Entry 7NVG (electron microscopy, 3.70 A resolution); this record covers chains A4 and B4 of the 147 polymer chains in the assembly.

[Chain A4 (and B4)]
Molecule: Basal-body rod modification protein FlgD
Organism: Salmonella enterica subsp. enterica serovar Typhimurium
Notes: chain B4 of this document is another copy of the same molecule, construct and numbering; everything in this record applies to it too
Reference sequence: A0A0F7J820 (A0A0F7J820_SALTM); residues 1-232 here = UniProt positions 1-232
Sequence (232 residues; row label = number of the first residue in the row):
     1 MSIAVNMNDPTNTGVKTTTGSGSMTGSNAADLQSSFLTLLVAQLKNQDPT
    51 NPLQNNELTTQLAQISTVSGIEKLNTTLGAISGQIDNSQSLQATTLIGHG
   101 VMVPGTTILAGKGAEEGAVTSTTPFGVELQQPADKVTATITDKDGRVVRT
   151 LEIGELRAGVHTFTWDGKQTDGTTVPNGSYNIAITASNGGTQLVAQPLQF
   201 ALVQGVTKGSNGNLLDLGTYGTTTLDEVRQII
Disordered / not traced: 1-31 (chain B4: 1-28)

[Chain A4 / chain B4 interface]
Contacting residue pairs (63; chain A4 residue first):
  Gln54(A4) with Asn51(B4)
  Asn55(A4) with Gln43(B4), hydrogen bond (backbone-side chain); Asn46(B4)
  Asn56(A4) with Gln43(B4); Leu53(B4)
  Glu57(A4) with Gln43(B4)
  Leu58(A4) with Gln43(B4)
  Thr59(A4) with Leu39(B4); Gln43(B4); Gln61(B4)
  Thr60(A4) with Glu57(B4); Gln61(B4)
  Leu62(A4) with Leu39(B4), hydrophobic
  Ala63(A4) with Phe36(B4), hydrophobic; Gln64(B4); Val68(B4)
  Ser66(A4) with Phe36(B4)
  Thr67(A4) with Gln64(B4), hydrogen bond; Val68(B4)
  Gly70(A4) with Ile71(B4); Asn75(B4)
  Lys73(A4) with Glu72(B4), salt bridge; Asn75(B4)
  Leu74(A4) with Ile71(B4), hydrophobic; Asn75(B4), hydrogen bond (backbone-side chain); Leu78(B4), hydrophobic
  Thr77(A4) with Leu78(B4)
  Leu78(A4) with Leu78(B4), hydrophobic
  Ile81(A4) with Leu78(B4), hydrophobic; Ser82(B4); Ile85(B4), hydrophobic
  Gln84(A4) with Ser82(B4); Ile85(B4); Asp86(B4); Gln89(B4)
  Asn87(A4) with Gln89(B4), hydrogen bond (backbone-side chain); Leu225(B4); Asp226(B4), hydrogen bond (side chain-backbone); Arg229(B4)
  Ser88(A4) with Gln89(B4)
  Leu91(A4) with Leu225(B4), hydrophobic
  Gln92(A4) with Gln92(B4), hydrogen bond
  Thr94(A4) with His99(B4)
  Ile97(A4) with Ile231(B4), hydrophobic; Ile232(B4)
  Gln204(A4) with Ile231(B4); Ile232(B4)
  Gly205(A4) with Ile231(B4)
  Val206(A4) with Arg229(B4); Gln230(B4); Ile231(B4), hydrogen bond (backbone-backbone)
  Thr207(A4) with Val160(B4); Arg229(B4); Gln230(B4), hydrogen bond
  Lys208(A4) with Val160(B4); Val228(B4); Arg229(B4), hydrogen bond (backbone-backbone)
  Gly209(A4) with Gly159(B4); Val160(B4)
  Ser210(A4) with Ala158(B4), hydrogen bond (side chain-backbone); Gly159(B4), hydrogen bond (side chain-backbone)
  Asp216(A4) with Thr162(B4); Gln230(B4), hydrogen bond
Interface residues without a listed pair, chain A4 (34 interface residues in all): Gln64, Ile71
Interface residues without a listed pair, chain B4 (37 interface residues in all): Thr67, Leu74, Ile81, Ala93, Thr95, Leu96

[Overview]
34 residues of chain A4 and 37 residues of chain B4 are in contact, with 12 hydrogen bonds and 1 salt bridge.
Polar contacts include Lys73(A4)-Glu72(B4), Asn55(A4)-Gln43(B4) and Thr67(A4)-Gln64(B4).
Both chains are Basal-body rod modification protein FlgD (Salmonella enterica subsp. enterica serovar
Typhimurium). Entry 7NVG (Salmonella flagellar basal body refined in C1 map) was determined by electron
microscopy together with 7BGL, 7BHQ, 7BIN, 7BJ2 and 7BK0 from the same study.
